Entry 1Q7M (X-ray diffraction, 2.10 A resolution); this record covers chain A.

== Chain A ==
Protein: 5-methyltetrahydrofolate S-homocysteine methyltransferase
Source organism: Thermotoga maritima
Notes: EC 2.1.1.13; fragment: MetH_Tm (residues 1-566)
UniProt: Q9WYA5 (Q9WYA5_THEMA); numbering as in UniProt (aligned over 1-566)
Chain sequence (566 residues; row label = number of the first residue in the row):
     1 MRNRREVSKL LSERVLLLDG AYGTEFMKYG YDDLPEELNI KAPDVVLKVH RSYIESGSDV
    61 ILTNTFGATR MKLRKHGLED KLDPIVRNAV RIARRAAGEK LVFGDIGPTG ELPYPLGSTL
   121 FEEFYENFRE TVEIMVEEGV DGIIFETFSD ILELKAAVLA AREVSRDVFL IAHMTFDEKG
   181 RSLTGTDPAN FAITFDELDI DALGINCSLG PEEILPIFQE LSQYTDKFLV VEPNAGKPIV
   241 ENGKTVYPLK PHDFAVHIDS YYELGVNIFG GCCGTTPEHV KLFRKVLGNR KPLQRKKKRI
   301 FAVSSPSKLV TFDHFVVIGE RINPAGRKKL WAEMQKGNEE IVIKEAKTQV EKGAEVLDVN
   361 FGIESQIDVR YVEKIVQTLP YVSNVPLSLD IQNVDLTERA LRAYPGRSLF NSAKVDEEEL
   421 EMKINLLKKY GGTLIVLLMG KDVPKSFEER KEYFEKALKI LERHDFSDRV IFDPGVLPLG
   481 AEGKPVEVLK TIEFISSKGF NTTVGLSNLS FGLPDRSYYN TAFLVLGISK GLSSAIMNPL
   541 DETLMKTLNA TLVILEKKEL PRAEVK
Not modelled in the structure: 560-566
Disulfide bonds: C207-C272
From the paper describing this entry:
  - catalytic residues: N508 (proposed by the authors, not directly observed)
  - mutagenesis - Y247F (8-fold): decreased catalytic activity (reaction of Hcy with methylcobalamin)

== Summary ==
From the paper: the catalytic residue N508; Y247F reduces catalytic activity (reaction of Hcy with
methylcobalamin).
Chain A is 5-methyltetrahydrofolate S-homocysteine methyltransferase (Thermotoga maritima); the structure,
Cobalamin-dependent methionine synthase (MetH) from Thermotoga maritima (Oxidized, Monoclinic), was determined
by X-ray diffraction together with 1Q7Q, 1Q7Z, 1Q85, 1Q8A and 1Q8J from the same study.
